PDB entry 5L7H | X-ray diffraction, 1.84 A resolution | chains A and B

# Chain A
Molecule: Mineralocorticoid receptor
Organism: Homo sapiens
Reference sequence: P08235 (MCR_HUMAN); residue numbers follow UniProt; this construct covers 735-984
Chain sequence (305 residues; numbered 713 to 1017; the number before each row is that of its first residue):
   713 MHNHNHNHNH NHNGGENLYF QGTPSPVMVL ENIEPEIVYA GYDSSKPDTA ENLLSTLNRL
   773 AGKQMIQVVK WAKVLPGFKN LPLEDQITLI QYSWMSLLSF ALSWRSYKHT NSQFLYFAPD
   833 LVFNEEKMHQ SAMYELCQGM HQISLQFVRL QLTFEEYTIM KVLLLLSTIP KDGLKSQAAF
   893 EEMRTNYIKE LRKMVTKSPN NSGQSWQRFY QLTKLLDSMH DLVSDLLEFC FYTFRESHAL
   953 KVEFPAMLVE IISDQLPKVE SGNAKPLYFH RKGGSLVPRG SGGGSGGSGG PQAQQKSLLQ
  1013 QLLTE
Disordered / not traced: 713-730, 733-736, 913, 985-1017
Differences from the reference sequence: initiating methionine (713); expression tag (714-734, 985-1017); conflict Ser808 (Cys in P08235), Leu810 (Ser in P08235), Ser910 (Cys in P08235)
Ligand contacts:
  - 6QG (3-methyl-5,8-dioxa-17lambda-thia-4,18-diazatetracyclo[18.2.2.1,.0]pentacosa-1(22),2(6),3,9,11,13(25),20,23-octaene-17,17-dione): Leu766, Leu769, Asn770, Leu772, Ala773, Gln776, Trp806, Met807, Leu810, Ser811, Leu814, Arg817, Phe829, Met845, Cys849, Met852, Leu938, Phe941, Cys942, Thr945, Phe956, Leu960
  - N-cyclohexyltaurine (NHE; 2-[N-cyclohexylamino]ethane sulfonic acid): Glu748, Ile749, Val750, Tyr751, Pro831
Curated features (UniProtKB/Swiss-Prot):
  - region: Lys782 to Lys785 (Important for coactivator binding)
  - binding site (21-hydroxyprogesterone): Asn770, Gln776, Arg817, Thr945
  - binding site (aldosterone): Asn770, Gln776, Arg817, Thr945
  - binding site (progesterone): Asn770, Gln776, Arg817, Thr945
  - natural variant: Pro759 (P759S: In PHA1A), Leu769 (L769P: In PHA1A), Asn770 (N770K: In PHA1A), Gln776 (Q776R: In PHA1A), Ser805 (S805P: In PHA1A), Leu810 (S810L: In EOHSEP; this construct carries the variant), Ser815 (S815R: In PHA1A), Ser818 (S818L: In PHA1A), Leu924 (L924P: In PHA1A), Glu972 (E972G: In PHA1A), Leu979 (L979P: In PHA1A)
  - mutagenesis: Ser767 (S767N: Loss of transcription transactivation; S767Q: Strong decrease of transcription transactivation), Asn770 (N770A/D/H/Q/S/T: Abolishes aldosterone binding and transcription transactivation), Gln776 (Q776A: Reduces aldosterone binding and transcription transactivation), Lys782 (K782E: Decreased coactivator binding), Lys785 (K785E: Loss of coactivator binding), Glu796 (E796R: Decreased coactivator binding), Arg817 (R817A: Reduces aldosterone binding and transcription transactivation), Cys849 (C849S: Strongly decreases affinity for aldosterone and transcription transactivation), Cys942 (C942S: Abolishes steroid binding and transcription transactivation), Thr945 (T945A: Decreases aldosterone-binding and cortisol-binding), Leu952 (L952A: Reduces transcription transactivation), Lys953 (K953A: Slightly reduces aldosterone binding and abolishes transcription transactivation), 3 further mutagenesis entries in UniProt

# Chain B
Molecule: NCOA1 peptide
Organism: Homo sapiens
Chain sequence (10 residues; numbered 1432 to 1441; the number before each row is that of its first residue):
  1432 KSLLQQLLTE

# Interface between chain A and chain B
Pairs across the interface (21):
  Val781(A) with Leu1435(B), hydrophobic; Leu1438(B), hydrophobic; Leu1439(B), hydrophobic
  Lys785(A) with Leu1438(B), hydrogen bond (side chain-backbone); Leu1439(B); Glu1441(B), hydrogen bond (side chain-backbone)
  Leu795(A) with Leu1439(B), hydrophobic; Thr1440(B)
  Gln798(A) with Leu1439(B)
  Ile799(A) with Leu1435(B), hydrophobic; Gln1436(B); Leu1439(B), hydrophobic
  Ile802(A) with Leu1435(B), hydrophobic
  Gln803(A) with Leu1435(B)
  Ala958(A) with Leu1434(B)
  Met959(A) with Leu1434(B); Leu1435(B), hydrophobic; Leu1438(B), hydrophobic
  Glu962(A) with Ser1433(B), hydrogen bond; Leu1434(B), hydrogen bond (side chain-backbone); Leu1435(B), hydrogen bond (side chain-backbone)
Interface residues without a listed pair, chain A (13 interface residues in all): Ile778, Phe790, Ile963

# In short
Chain A and chain B form an interface of 13 and 8 residues respectively; the contacts include 5 hydrogen
bonds. Among the polar pairs are Lys785(A)-Leu1438(B), Lys785(A)-Glu1441(B) and Glu962(A)-Ser1433(B). Chain A
binds compound 6QG and N-cyclohexyltaurine.
Here chain A is Mineralocorticoid receptor and chain B is NCOA1 peptide, both from Homo sapiens. Entry 5L7H
(MCR IN COMPLEX WITH ligand) was determined by X-ray diffraction together with 5L7E and 5L7G from the same
study.
